Entry 1E3V (X-ray diffraction, 2.00 A resolution); this record covers chains A and B.

[Chain A (and B)]
Name: Steroid delta-isomerase
From: Pseudomonas putida
Notes: chain B of this document is another copy of the same molecule, construct and numbering; everything in this record applies to it too
UniProt: P07445 (SDIS_PSEPU); residue numbers follow UniProt; this construct covers 1-131
Amino-acid sequence (131 residues; each row starts with the number of its first residue):
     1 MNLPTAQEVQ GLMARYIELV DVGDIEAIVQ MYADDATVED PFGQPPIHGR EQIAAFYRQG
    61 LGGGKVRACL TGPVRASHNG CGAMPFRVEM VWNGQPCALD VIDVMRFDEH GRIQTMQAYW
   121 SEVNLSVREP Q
Unresolved in the structure: 1, 130-131 (chain B: 1, 131)
Swiss-Prot annotation at these positions:
  - active site: Y16 (Proton donor), D40 (Proton acceptor)
  - binding site (substrate): D103
  - mutagenesis: Y16 (Y16F: Reduces activity 2000-fold. Reduces activity 10000-fold; when associated with E-103; N-103 or L-103; Y16S: Reduces activity 20-fold), Y32 (Y32S: Reduces activity 4-fold), Y57 (Y57S: Reduces activity 100-fold), W92 (W92A: Slightly reduces activity. Reduces protein stability), D103 (D103A/L: Reduces activity 100-fold. Reduces activity 10000-fold; when associated with F-16; D103E: Slightly reduces activity. Reduces activity 10000-fold; when associated with F-16 ...), L125 (L125A: Slightly reduces activity and reduces protein stability; when associated with A-127), V127 (V127A: Slightly reduces activity and reduces protein stability; when associated with A-125)

[Chain A / chain B interface]
Contacting residue pairs (53):
  A6(A) - S121(B)
  A6(A) - V123(B)  hydrophobic
  Q7(A) - V123(B)
  Q10(A) - V123(B)
  F42(A) - S77(B)
  F42(A) - N79(B)
  F42(A) - C81(B)  hydrophobic
  G43(A) - N79(B)
  P73(A) - D100(B)
  V74(A) - N124(B)  hydrogen bond (backbone-side chain)
  R75(A) - F86(B)
  R75(A) - D100(B)
  R75(A) - V101(B)  hydrogen bond (side chain-backbone)
  R75(A) - I102(B)
  R75(A) - Y119(B)
  R75(A) - N124(B)
  A76(A) - W120(B)
  A76(A) - S121(B)  hydrogen bond (backbone-side chain)
  A76(A) - N124(B)  hydrogen bond (backbone-side chain)
  S77(A) - F42(B)
  H78(A) - S121(B)
  H78(A) - E122(B)  salt bridge
  N79(A) - F42(B)
  N79(A) - G43(B)
  C81(A) - F42(B)  hydrophobic
  A83(A) - I102(B)
  A83(A) - Y119(B)  hydrophobic
  M84(A) - I102(B)
  P85(A) - I102(B)
  F86(A) - R75(B)  hydrogen bond (backbone-side chain)
  D100(A) - P73(B)
  D100(A) - R75(B)
  V101(A) - R75(B)  hydrogen bond (backbone-side chain)
  I102(A) - R75(B)
  I102(A) - A83(B)
  I102(A) - M84(B)
  I102(A) - P85(B)
  V104(A) - Y119(B)
  R106(A) - F42(B)
  Y119(A) - R75(B)
  Y119(A) - A83(B)  hydrophobic
  Y119(A) - V104(B)
  W120(A) - A76(B)
  S121(A) - A6(B)
  S121(A) - A76(B)  hydrogen bond (side chain-backbone)
  S121(A) - H78(B)
  E122(A) - H78(B)  salt bridge
  V123(A) - A6(B)  hydrophobic
  V123(A) - Q7(B)
  V123(A) - Q10(B)
  N124(A) - V74(B)  hydrogen bond (side chain-backbone)
  N124(A) - R75(B)
  N124(A) - A76(B)  hydrogen bond (side chain-backbone)
Also at the interface, not in a pair above, chain A (30 interface residues in all): T71, G82
Also at the interface, not in a pair above, chain B (30 interface residues in all): T71, G82, R106

[Summary]
Chain A and chain B each contribute 30 residues to their interface; the contacts include 9 hydrogen bonds and
2 salt bridges. Polar pairs include H78(A)-E122(B), V74(A)-N124(B) and R75(A)-V101(B).
Both chains are Steroid delta-isomerase (Pseudomonas putida). Entry 1E3V (Crystal structure of ketosteroid
isomerase from Psedomonas putida complexed with deoxycholate) was determined by X-ray diffraction (same
publication as 1OGX and 1E3R).
